PDB entry 5KOH | X-ray diffraction, 1.83 A resolution | chains A and D of the 4 polymer chains in the assembly

[Chain A]
Molecule: Nitrogenase protein alpha chain
Organism: Gluconacetobacter diazotrophicus (strain ATCC 49037 / DSM 5601 / PAl5)
Notes: EC 1.18.6.1
UniProt: A9H5W5 (A9H5W5_GLUDA); residue numbers follow UniProt; this construct covers 1-499
Sequence (499 residues; numbered 1 to 499; the number before each row is that of its first residue):
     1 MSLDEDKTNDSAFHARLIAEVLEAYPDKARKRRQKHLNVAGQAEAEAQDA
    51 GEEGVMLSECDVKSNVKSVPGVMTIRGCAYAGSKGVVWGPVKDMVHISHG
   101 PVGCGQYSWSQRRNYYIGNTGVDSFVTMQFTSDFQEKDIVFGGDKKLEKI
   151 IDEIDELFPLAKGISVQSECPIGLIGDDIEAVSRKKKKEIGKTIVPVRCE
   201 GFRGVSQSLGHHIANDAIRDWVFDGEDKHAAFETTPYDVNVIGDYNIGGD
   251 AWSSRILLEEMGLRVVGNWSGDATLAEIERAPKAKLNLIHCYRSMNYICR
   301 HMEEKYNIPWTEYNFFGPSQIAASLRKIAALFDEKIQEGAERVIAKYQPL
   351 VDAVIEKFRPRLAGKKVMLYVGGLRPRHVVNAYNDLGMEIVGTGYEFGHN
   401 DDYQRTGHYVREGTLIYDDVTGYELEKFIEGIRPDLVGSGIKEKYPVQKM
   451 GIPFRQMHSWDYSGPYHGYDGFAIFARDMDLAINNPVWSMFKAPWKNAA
Unresolved in the structure: 1-5, 46-53, 497-499
Metal / ion sites: fe(8)-S(7) cluster Fe: Cys-78, Cys-104, Cys-170 (shared with 3 residues of chain B); Fe ion near Cys-291 (its only coordinating residue here)
Small-molecule neighbours:
  - fe(8)-S(7) cluster (CLF): Cys-78, Tyr-80, Pro-101, Gly-103, Cys-104, Tyr-107, Glu-169, Cys-170, Gly-201
  - 3-hydroxy-3-carboxy-adipic acid (HCA): Ala-81, Gln-111, Arg-112, Gln-207, Gly-440, Ile-441, Lys-442, Gln-456, His-458
  - ICS (iron-sulfur-molybdenum cluster with interstitial carbon): Val-86, Arg-112, His-211, Tyr-245, Ile-247, Cys-291, Arg-293, Ser-294, Val-371, Gly-372, Gly-373, Leu-374, Arg-375, Pro-376, Phe-397, Met-457, His-458
What the authors report for this chain:
  - binding site for ICS: Val-86, Arg-112, His-211

[Chain D]
Molecule: Nitrogenase FeMo beta subunit protein NifK
Organism: Gluconacetobacter diazotrophicus (strain ATCC 49037 / DSM 5601 / PAl5)
Notes: EC 1.18.6.1
UniProt: A9H5W8 (A9H5W8_GLUDA); residue numbers follow UniProt; this construct covers 1-511
Sequence (511 residues; row label = number of the first residue in the row):
     1 MPQNVDKILDHAPLFREPEYQEMLAGKAKLENMPPADKVVEIADWTKSWE
    51 YREKNFARESLSVNPAKACQPLGAVFVASGFERTMSFVHGSQGCVAYYRS
   101 HLSRHFKEPSSAVSSSMTEDAAVFGGLNNMVDGLANTYKLYDPKMIAVST
   151 TCMAEVIGDDLHAFIQTAKGKGSVPEEFDVPFAHTPAFVGSHVTGYDNML
   201 KGILEHFWKGRTPVPNRSVNIIPGFDGFAVGNNRELKRILGMMGVQYTIL
   251 SDVSDQFDTPSDGEYRMYDGGTKIEAARDAVNADYTISLQEYCTPKTLEY
   301 CQSFGQKTASFHYPLGIGATDDLLQKLSEISGKPVPQELEMERGRLVDAL
   351 ADSQAYLHGKTYAIYGDPDFVYGMARFILETGGEPKHCLATNGSKAWEAQ
   401 MQELFDSSPFGVGCKAWGGKDLWHMRSLLATEKVDLLIGNSYGKYLERDT
   451 DTPLIRLMFPIFDRHHHHRFPVWGYQGALRVLVTLLDKIFDKLDDDTIQA
   501 GVTDYSFDLTR
Unresolved in the structure: 1
Metal / ion sites: fe(8)-S(7) cluster Fe: Cys-69, Cys-94, Cys-152 (shared with 3 residues of chain C); Fe ion site 1: Lys-107, Glu-108 (shared with 2 residues of chain B); Fe ion site 2: Asp-348, Asp-352 (shared with 2 residues of chain B)
Small-molecule neighbours: fe(8)-S(7) cluster (CLF): Cys-69, Pro-71, Ser-91, Gly-93, Cys-94, Tyr-97, Tyr-98, Thr-151, Cys-152, Ala-187

[Interface between chain A and chain D]
Contacting residue pairs (56; chain A residue first):
  Trp-109(A) / Leu-509(D)
  Ser-110(A) / Leu-509(D)
  Gln-111(A) / Leu-509(D)
  Gln-111(A) / Thr-510(D)  hydrogen bond
  Arg-113(A) / Asp-508(D)  salt bridge
  Tyr-115(A) / Tyr-505(D)
  Tyr-115(A) / Ser-506(D)
  Tyr-115(A) / Asp-508(D)  hydrogen bond
  Tyr-116(A) / Tyr-505(D)
  Ile-117(A) / Gly-501(D)
  Ile-117(A) / Tyr-505(D)  hydrophobic
  Gly-118(A) / Gly-501(D)  hydrogen bond (backbone-backbone)
  Gly-118(A) / Asp-504(D)
  Asn-119(A) / Ala-500(D)
  Asn-119(A) / Gly-501(D)
  Lys-444(A) / Asp-352(D)
  Tyr-445(A) / Asp-352(D)
  Gln-448(A) / Ala-351(D)  hydrogen bond (side chain-backbone)
  Gln-448(A) / Asp-352(D)
  Lys-449(A) / Asp-348(D)  salt bridge
  Arg-455(A) / Ala-355(D)
  Tyr-462(A) / Tyr-356(D)
  Tyr-462(A) / Thr-510(D)
  Tyr-462(A) / Arg-511(D)
  Leu-481(A) / Gln-354(D)
  Leu-481(A) / Ala-355(D)  hydrophobic
  Leu-481(A) / His-358(D)
  Ala-482(A) / Gln-354(D)
  Asn-484(A) / His-358(D)
  Asn-485(A) / Gln-354(D)  hydrogen bond
  Asn-485(A) / His-358(D)
  Pro-486(A) / Leu-379(D)
  Pro-486(A) / Glu-380(D)
  Pro-486(A) / Gly-382(D)
  Pro-486(A) / Phe-410(D)  hydrophobic
  Val-487(A) / Leu-350(D)  hydrophobic
  Val-487(A) / Ala-351(D)
  Met-490(A) / Ile-317(D)  hydrophobic
  Met-490(A) / Arg-343(D)  hydrogen bond (backbone-side chain)
  Met-490(A) / Val-347(D)
  Met-490(A) / Leu-350(D)  hydrophobic
  Met-490(A) / Glu-380(D)
  Phe-491(A) / Arg-343(D)
  Phe-491(A) / Val-347(D)  hydrophobic
  Lys-492(A) / Arg-343(D)
  Ala-493(A) / Arg-343(D)
  Pro-494(A) / Asp-321(D)
  Pro-494(A) / Gln-325(D)
  Pro-494(A) / Arg-343(D)
  Trp-495(A) / Asp-321(D)
  Trp-495(A) / Gln-325(D)
  Trp-495(A) / Val-335(D)  hydrophobic
  Trp-495(A) / Glu-340(D)  hydrogen bond
  Trp-495(A) / Arg-343(D)
  Trp-495(A) / Tyr-475(D)
  Lys-496(A) / Glu-340(D)
Also at the interface, not in a pair above, chain A (30 interface residues in all): Trp-252, Asp-480
Also at the interface, not in a pair above, chain D (30 interface residues in all): Leu-324

[Summary]
Chain A and chain D each contribute 30 residues to their interface, with 7 hydrogen bonds and 2 salt bridges.
Polar contacts include Arg-113(A)/Asp-508(D), Lys-449(A)/Asp-348(D) and Gln-111(A)/Thr-510(D). Bound to chain
A: 3-hydroxy-3-carboxy-adipic acid, compound ICS and fe(8)-S(7) cluster. Bound to chain D: fe(8)-S(7) cluster.
The paper reports a binding site for ICS at Val-86(A), Arg-112(A) and His-211(A).
Chain A is Nitrogenase protein alpha chain and chain D is Nitrogenase FeMo beta subunit protein NifK, both
from Gluconacetobacter diazotrophicus (strain ATCC 49037 / DSM 5601 / PAl5); the structure, Nitrogenase MoFeP
from Gluconacetobacter diazotrophicus in dithionite reduced state, was determined by X-ray diffraction,
deposited together with 5KOJ.
